PDB entry 2XY1 | X-ray diffraction, 1.98 A resolution | chain A

# Chain A
Protein: Neural cell adhesion molecule 2
From: Homo sapiens
Notes: fragment: ig3-4, residues 209-398
UniProt: O15394 (NCAM2_HUMAN); numbering as in UniProt (aligned over 209-398)
Amino-acid sequence (192 residues; row label = number of the first residue in the row):
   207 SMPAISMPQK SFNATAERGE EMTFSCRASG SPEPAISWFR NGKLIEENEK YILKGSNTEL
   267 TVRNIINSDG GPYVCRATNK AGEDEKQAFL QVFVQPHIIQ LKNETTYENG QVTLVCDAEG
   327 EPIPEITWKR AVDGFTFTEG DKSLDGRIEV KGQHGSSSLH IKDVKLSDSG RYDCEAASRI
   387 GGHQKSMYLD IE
Sequence notes: expression tag (207-208)
Curated features (UniProtKB/Swiss-Prot):
  - glycosylation (N-linked (GlcNAc...) asparagine): N219, N309
Disulfide bonds: C232-C281, C322-C380
Covalent attachments: N-acetylglucosamine (NAG) linked to N219, N309
Reported in the primary citation:
  - contacts within the chain: R224-Q301 (hydrogen bond), N254-Y257
  - conformationally variable residues (order/disorder transition): G346 to S349
  - post-translational modification sites: N219

# Overview
N-acetylglucosamine is covalently linked to N219 and N309. From the paper: a modification site at N219;
conformational variability at G346.
Chain A is Neural cell adhesion molecule 2 (Homo sapiens); the structure, Crystal structure of NCAM2 IG3-4,
was determined by X-ray diffraction, deposited together with 2XY2, 2XYC, 2WIM, 2JLL and 2V5T.
